Entry 5FTD (X-ray diffraction, 1.70 A resolution); this record covers chain A.

Chain A:
Protein: Tpr domain protein
Notes: EC 3.6.4.12
UniProt: D7K0H3 (D7K0H3_9BACE); residue numbers follow UniProt; this construct covers 1-433
Chain sequence (433 residues; numbered 1 to 433; the number before each row is that of its first residue):
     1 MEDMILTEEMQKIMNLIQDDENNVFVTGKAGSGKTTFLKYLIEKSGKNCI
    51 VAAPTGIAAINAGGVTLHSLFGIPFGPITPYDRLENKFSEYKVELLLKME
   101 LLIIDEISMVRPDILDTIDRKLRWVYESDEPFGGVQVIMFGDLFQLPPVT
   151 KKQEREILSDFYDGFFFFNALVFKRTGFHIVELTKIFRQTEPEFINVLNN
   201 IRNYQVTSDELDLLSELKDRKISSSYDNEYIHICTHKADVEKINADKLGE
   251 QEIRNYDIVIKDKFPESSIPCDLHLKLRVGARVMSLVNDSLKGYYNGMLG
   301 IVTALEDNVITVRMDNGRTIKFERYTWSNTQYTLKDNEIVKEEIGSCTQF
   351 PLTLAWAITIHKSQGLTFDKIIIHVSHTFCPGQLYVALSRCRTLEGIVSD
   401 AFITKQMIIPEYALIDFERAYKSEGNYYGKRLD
Not modelled in the structure: 1-2, 432-433
From the paper describing this entry:
  - catalytic residues: Gln145 (proposed by the authors, not directly observed)
  - mutagenesis - F71A, R188A, R390A: abolished catalytic activity
  - mutagenesis - T66A (200-600-fold), H68A (1-3.5-fold), F75A (1-3.5-fold), I78A/T79A/D82A, K237A (200-600-fold), D289A/K292A, Y332F, H361A (1-3.5-fold), K362A (200-600-fold): decreased catalytic activity
  - mutagenesis - I339C: increased catalytic activity

In short:
The paper reports the catalytic residue Gln145; T66A, H68A and F75A, among others, reduce catalytic activity;
13 substitutions were tested in all.
Chain A is Tpr domain protein; the structure, Crystal structure of Pif1 helicase from Bacteroides apo form,
was determined by X-ray diffraction together with 5FTB, 5FTC, 5FTE and 5FTF from the same study.
